3PH5 - chain A; structure by X-ray diffraction, 2.40 A resolution.

# Chain A
Molecule: Beta-lactoglobulin
Source organism: Bos taurus
UniProtKB: P02754 (LACB_BOVIN); residues 18-178 here = UniProt positions 18-178
Amino-acid sequence (161 residues; numbered 18 to 178; the number before each row is that of its first residue):
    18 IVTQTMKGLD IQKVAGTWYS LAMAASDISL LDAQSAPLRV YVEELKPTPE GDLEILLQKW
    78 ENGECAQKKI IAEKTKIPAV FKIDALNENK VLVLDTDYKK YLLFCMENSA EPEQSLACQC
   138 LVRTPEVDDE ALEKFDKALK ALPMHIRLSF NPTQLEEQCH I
Unresolved in the structure: 18-19
Cystine bridges: C82-C176, C122-C135
Bound ions: yttrium (III) ion site 1: E67, D69, E90, E173; yttrium (III) ion site 2 near E143 (its only coordinating residue here)

# Summary
The yttrium (III) ion site 1 is built by E67, D69, E90 and E173.
Chain A is Beta-lactoglobulin (Bos taurus); the structure, Bovine beta lactoglobulin crystallized through
ligandation of yttrium cations, was determined by X-ray diffraction (same publication as 3PH6).
